Entry 8TTH (electron microscopy, 3.54 A resolution); this record covers chains C and D of the 3 polymer chains in the assembly.

Chain C:
Protein: Heavy Chain of FabDA1 Variable Domain
From: Homo sapiens
Sequence (128 residues; row label = number of the first residue in the row):
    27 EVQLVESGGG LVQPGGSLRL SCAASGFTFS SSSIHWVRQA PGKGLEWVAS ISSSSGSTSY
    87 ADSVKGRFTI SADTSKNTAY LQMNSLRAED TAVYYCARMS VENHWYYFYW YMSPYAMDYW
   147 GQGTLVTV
Disulfides: Cys48-Cys122

Chain D:
Protein: Light Chain of FabDA1 Variable Domain
From: Homo sapiens
Sequence (105 residues; each row starts with the number of its first residue):
    26 IQMTQSPSSL SASVGDRVTI TCRASQSVSS AVAWYQQKPG KAPKLLIYSA SSLYSGVPSR
    86 FSGSRSGTDF TLTISSLQPE DFATYYCQQS SSSLITFGQG TKVEI
Disulfides: Cys47-Cys112

How chain C and chain D interact:
Contacting residue pairs (31):
  His61(C) - Ile120(D)
  Gln65(C) - Gln62(D)  hydrogen bond
  Lys69(C) - Tyr111(D)
  Gly70(C) - Tyr111(D)
  Leu71(C) - Gln62(D)
  Leu71(C) - Pro68(D)  hydrophobic
  Leu71(C) - Tyr111(D)
  Leu71(C) - Phe122(D)
  Trp73(C) - Ser118(D)
  Trp73(C) - Leu119(D)  hydrophobic
  Trp73(C) - Ile120(D)
  Trp73(C) - Phe122(D)
  Ser85(C) - Ser118(D)
  Asp88(C) - Leu119(D)
  Tyr121(C) - Gln62(D)
  Tyr121(C) - Lys66(D)  hydrogen bond (side chain-backbone)
  Tyr121(C) - Ala67(D)  hydrophobic
  Met125(C) - Ile120(D)  hydrophobic
  Pro140(C) - Tyr73(D)  hydrophobic
  Tyr141(C) - Tyr73(D)
  Tyr141(C) - Ser115(D)
  Ala142(C) - Leu70(D)  hydrophobic
  Ala142(C) - Tyr73(D)  hydrophobic
  Met143(C) - Tyr60(D)
  Met143(C) - Leu70(D)
  Asp144(C) - Leu70(D)
  Asp144(C) - Tyr79(D)  hydrogen bond
  Tyr145(C) - Tyr79(D)
  Trp146(C) - Ala67(D)  hydrophobic
  Trp146(C) - Pro68(D)
  Gln148(C) - Ala67(D)
Also at the interface, not in a pair above, chain C (21 interface residues in all): Val63, Glu72, Gly147
Also at the interface, not in a pair above, chain D (16 interface residues in all): Gly123, Gln124

Summary:
Chain C and chain D form an interface of 21 and 16 residues respectively; the contacts include 3 hydrogen
bonds. Among the polar pairs are Gln65(C)-Gln62(D), Tyr121(C)-Lys66(D) and Asp144(C)-Tyr79(D).
Here chain C is Heavy Chain of FabDA1 Variable Domain and chain D is Light Chain of FabDA1 Variable Domain,
both from Homo sapiens. Entry 8TTH (NorA single mutant - D307N at pH 7.5) was determined by electron
microscopy together with 8TTE, 8TTF and 8TTG from the same study.
